PDB entry 2J88 | X-ray diffraction, 2.60 A resolution | chains A and L of the 3 polymer chains in the assembly

== Chain A ==
Protein: Hyalurononglucosaminidase
From: Apis mellifera
Notes: EC 3.2.1.35
UniProt: Q08169 (HUGA_APIME); residues 1-350 here correspond to UniProt positions 33-382 (UniProt number = residue number + 32)
Chain sequence (350 residues; row label = number of the first residue in the row):
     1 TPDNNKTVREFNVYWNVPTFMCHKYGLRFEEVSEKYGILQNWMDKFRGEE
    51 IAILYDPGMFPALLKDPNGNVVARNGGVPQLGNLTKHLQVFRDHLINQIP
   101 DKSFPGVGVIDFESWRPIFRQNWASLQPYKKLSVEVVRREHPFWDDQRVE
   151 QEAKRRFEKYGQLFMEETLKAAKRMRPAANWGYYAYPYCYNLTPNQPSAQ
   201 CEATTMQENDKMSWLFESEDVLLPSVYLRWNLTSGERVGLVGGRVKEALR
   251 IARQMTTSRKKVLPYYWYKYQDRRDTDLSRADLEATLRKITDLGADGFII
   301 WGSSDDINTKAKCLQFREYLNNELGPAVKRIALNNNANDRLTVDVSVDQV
Disordered / not traced: 1-9, 66-70, 334-350
Disulfide bonds: Cys22-Cys313, Cys189-Cys201
Swiss-Prot annotation at these positions:
  - active site: Glu113 (Proton donor)
  - glycosylation (N-linked (GlcNAc...) asparagine): Asn83, Asn231 (complex)

== Chain L ==
Protein: FAB
From: Mus musculus
Notes: antibody fragment or engineered binder
Chain sequence (213 residues; numbered 1 to 214; 1 number in that range is skipped by the numbering (no residue carries it; nothing is unmodelled there); the number before each row is that of its first residue):
     1 DIQMTQSPASLSASVGETVTITCRASENIYSYLTWYQQKQGKSPQLLVYN
    51 AKTLAEGVPSRFSGSGSGTQFSLKISSLQPEDFGNYYCQHHYGT
    96 RTFGGGTRLEIKRADAAPTVSIFPPSSEQLTSGGASVVCFLNNFYPKDIN
   146 VKWKIDGSERQNGVLNSWTDQDSKDSTYSMSSTLTLTKDEYERHNSYTCE
   196 ATHKTSTSPIVKSFNRNEC
Disordered / not traced: 119-131, 150-157, 168-169, 187-192, 206-214
Disulfide bonds: Cys23-Cys88, Cys134-Cys194

== Chain A / chain L interface ==
Pairs across the interface (20; chain A residue first):
  Arg138(A) - Tyr30(L)
  Arg138(A) - Ser31(L)
  Arg138(A) - Tyr32(L)
  Arg138(A) - Asn50(L)  hydrogen bond (backbone-side chain)
  Pro142(A) - Tyr49(L)  hydrophobic
  Pro142(A) - Asn50(L)
  Pro142(A) - His91(L)  hydrogen bond (backbone-side chain)
  Phe143(A) - Thr34(L)
  Phe143(A) - Leu46(L)  hydrophobic
  Phe143(A) - His91(L)
  Phe143(A) - Arg96(L)  hydrogen bond (backbone-side chain)
  Trp144(A) - Tyr32(L)
  Trp144(A) - His91(L)
  Asp145(A) - His91(L)
  Asp145(A) - Tyr92(L)
  Asp145(A) - Gly93(L)
  Asp146(A) - Tyr30(L)
  Asp146(A) - Tyr32(L)  hydrogen bond
  Asp146(A) - Tyr92(L)  hydrogen bond (backbone-backbone)
  Val149(A) - Tyr32(L)
Other interface residues (no listed pair), chain A (9 interface residues in all): Arg139, Gln147

== Overview ==
9 residues of chain A face 11 of chain L across their interface, with 5 hydrogen bonds. Polar contacts include
Arg138(A)-Asn50(L), Pro142(A)-His91(L) and Phe143(A)-Arg96(L). Curated annotation (UniProt) lists active-site
residue Glu113(A) on chain A.
Chain A is Hyalurononglucosaminidase (Apis mellifera) and chain L is FAB (Mus musculus); the structure,
Hyaluronidase in complex with a monoclonal IgG Fab fragment, was determined by X-ray diffraction.
